PDB entry 4V7O | X-ray diffraction, 3.00 A resolution | chains AW and AX of the 34 polymer chains in the assembly

Chain AW:
Molecule: Proteasome component PRE5
From: Saccharomyces cerevisiae
Notes: EC 3.4.25.1
UniProtKB: P40302 (PSA1_YEAST); residues 6001-6234 here correspond to UniProt positions 1-234 (UniProt number = residue number - 6000)
Chain sequence (234 residues; numbered 6001 to 6234; the number before each row is that of its first residue):
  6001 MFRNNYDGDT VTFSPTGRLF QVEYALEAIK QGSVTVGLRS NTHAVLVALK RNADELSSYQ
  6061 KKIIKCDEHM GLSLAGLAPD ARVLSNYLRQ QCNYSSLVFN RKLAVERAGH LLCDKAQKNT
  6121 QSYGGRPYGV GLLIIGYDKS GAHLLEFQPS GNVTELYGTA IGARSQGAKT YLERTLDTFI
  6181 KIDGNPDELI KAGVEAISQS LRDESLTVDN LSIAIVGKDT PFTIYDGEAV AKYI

Chain AX:
Molecule: Proteasome component C1
From: Saccharomyces cerevisiae
Notes: EC 3.4.25.1
UniProtKB: P21242 (PSA3_YEAST); residues 7004-7247 here correspond to UniProt positions 5-248 (UniProt number = residue number - 6999)
Chain sequence (244 residues; numbered 7004 to 7247; the number before each row is that of its first residue):
  7004 GTGYDLSNSV FSPDGRNFQV EYAVKAVENG TTSIGIKCND GVVFAVEKLI TSKLLVPQKN
  7064 VKIQVVDRHI GCVYSGLIPD GRHLVNRGRE EAASFKKLYK TPIPIPAFAD RLGQYVQAHT
  7124 LYNSVRPFGV STIFGGVDKN GAHLYMLEPS GSYWGYKGAA TGKGRQSAKA ELEKLVDHHP
  7184 EGLSAREAVK QAAKIIYLAH EDNKEKDFEL EISWCSLSET NGLHKFVKGD LLQEAIDFAQ
  7244 KEIN

How chain AW and chain AX interact:
Pairs across the interface (58):
  Tyr6006(AW) with Asp7008(AX), hydrogen bond; Leu7009(AX), hydrophobic
  Thr6010(AW) with Arg7129(AX)
  Val6011(AW) with Gln7022(AX), hydrogen bond (backbone-side chain); Asn7126(AX); Ser7127(AX); Val7128(AX); Arg7129(AX)
  Thr6012(AW) with Leu7009(AX), hydrogen bond (side chain-backbone); Gln7022(AX)
  Phe6013(AW) with Gln7022(AX), hydrogen bond (backbone-side chain); Tyr7025(AX); Ala7026(AX), hydrophobic; Leu7080(AX), hydrophobic; Arg7129(AX); Pro7130(AX)
  Ser6014(AW) with Tyr7025(AX)
  Pro6015(AW) with Tyr7025(AX), hydrophobic; Lys7028(AX)
  Thr6016(AW) with Lys7028(AX)
  Gly6017(AW) with Tyr7025(AX); Ala7029(AX)
  Leu6019(AW) with Leu7080(AX), hydrophobic; Arg7129(AX)
  His6110(AW) with Arg7085(AX)
  Cys6113(AW) with Arg7085(AX)
  Asp6114(AW) with Arg7085(AX), salt bridge; Asn7089(AX)
  Gln6117(AW) with Pro7082(AX); Asp7083(AX), hydrogen bond; His7086(AX)
  Thr6120(AW) with Arg7129(AX), hydrogen bond (backbone-side chain)
  Gln6121(AW) with His7086(AX); His7122(AX); Val7128(AX); Arg7129(AX)
  Tyr6123(AW) with Ser7127(AX)
  His6143(AW) with Lys7062(AX)
  Ser6150(AW) with Pro7082(AX)
  Gly6151(AW) with Pro7082(AX)
  Asn6152(AW) with Ile7081(AX); Pro7082(AX)
  Thr6154(AW) with Leu7058(AX); Asn7063(AX)
  Glu6155(AW) with Leu7058(AX); Val7059(AX), hydrogen bond (backbone-backbone); Lys7062(AX); Asn7063(AX), hydrogen bond (backbone-side chain)
  Leu6156(AW) with Leu7057(AX); Leu7058(AX), hydrophobic; Val7059(AX)
  Tyr6157(AW) with Leu7057(AX), hydrogen bond (backbone-backbone); Val7059(AX); Pro7060(AX)
  Gly6158(AW) with Leu7057(AX)
  Leu6172(AW) with Leu7057(AX)
  Glu6173(AW) with Ser7055(AX)
  Leu6176(AW) with Lys7056(AX)
Interface residues without a listed pair, chain AW (34 interface residues in all): Asn6005, Glu6106, Ser6140, Val6153, Lys6169
Interface residues without a listed pair, chain AX (31 interface residues in all): Val7064, Phe7131, Gly7132

In short:
The interface between chain AW and chain AX involves 34 residues on one side and 31 on the other; the contacts
include 9 hydrogen bonds and 1 salt bridge. Among the polar pairs are Asp6114(AW)-Arg7085(AX),
Tyr6006(AW)-Asp7008(AX) and Val6011(AW)-Gln7022(AX).
Here chain AW is Proteasome component PRE5 and chain AX is Proteasome component C1, both from Saccharomyces
cerevisiae. Entry 4V7O (Proteasome Activator Complex) was determined by X-ray diffraction.
